1T5T - chain A; structure by X-ray diffraction, 2.90 A resolution.

== Chain A ==
Protein: Sarcoplasmic/endoplasmic reticulum calcium ATPase 1 isoform SERCA1A
From: Oryctolagus cuniculus
Notes: EC 3.6.3.8
Reference sequence: P04191 (AT2A1_RABIT); residues 1-993 here = UniProt positions 1-993
Chain sequence (994 residues; each row starts with the number of its first residue):
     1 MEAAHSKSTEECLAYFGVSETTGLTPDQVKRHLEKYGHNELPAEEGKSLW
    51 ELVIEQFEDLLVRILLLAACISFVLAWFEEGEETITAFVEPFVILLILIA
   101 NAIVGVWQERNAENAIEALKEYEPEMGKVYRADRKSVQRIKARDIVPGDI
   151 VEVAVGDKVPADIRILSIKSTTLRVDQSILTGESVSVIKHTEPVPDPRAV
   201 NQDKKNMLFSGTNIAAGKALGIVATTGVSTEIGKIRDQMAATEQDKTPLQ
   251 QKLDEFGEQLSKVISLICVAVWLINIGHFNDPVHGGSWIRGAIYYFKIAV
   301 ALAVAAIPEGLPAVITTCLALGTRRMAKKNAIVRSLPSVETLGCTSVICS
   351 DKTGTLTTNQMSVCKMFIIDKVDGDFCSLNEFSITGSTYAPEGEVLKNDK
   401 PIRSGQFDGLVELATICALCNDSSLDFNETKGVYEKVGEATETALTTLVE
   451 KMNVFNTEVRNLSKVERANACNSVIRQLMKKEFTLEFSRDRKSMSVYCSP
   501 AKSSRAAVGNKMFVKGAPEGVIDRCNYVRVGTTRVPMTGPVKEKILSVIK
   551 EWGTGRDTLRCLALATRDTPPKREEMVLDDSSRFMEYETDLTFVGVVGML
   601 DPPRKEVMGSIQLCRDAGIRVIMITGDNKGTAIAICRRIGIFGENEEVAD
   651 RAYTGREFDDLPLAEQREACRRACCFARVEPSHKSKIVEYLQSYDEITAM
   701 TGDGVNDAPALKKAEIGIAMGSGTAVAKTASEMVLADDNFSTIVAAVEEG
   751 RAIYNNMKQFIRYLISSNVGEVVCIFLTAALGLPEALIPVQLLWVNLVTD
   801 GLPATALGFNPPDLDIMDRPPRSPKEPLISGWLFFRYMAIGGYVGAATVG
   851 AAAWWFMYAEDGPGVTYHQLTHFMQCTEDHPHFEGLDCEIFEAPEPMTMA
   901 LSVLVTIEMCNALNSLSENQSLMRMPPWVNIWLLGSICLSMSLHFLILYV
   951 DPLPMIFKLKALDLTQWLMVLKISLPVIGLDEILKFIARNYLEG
Metal / ion sites: Ca2+ site 1: Val304, Ala305, Ile307, Glu309, Asn796, Asp800; tetrafluoroaluminate ion: Asp351, Lys684 (together with ADP, Mg2+); Mg2+: Asp351, Thr353, Asp703 (together with tetrafluoroaluminate); K+: Leu711, Lys712, Ala714, Glu732; Ca2+ site 2: Asn768, Glu771, Thr799, Asp800, Glu908
Ligand contacts: ADP (adenosine-5'-diphosphate): Asp351, Thr353, Glu442, Phe487, Arg489, Lys492, Ser493, Met494, Lys515, Gly516, Ala517, Arg560, Cys561, Leu562, Thr625, Gly626, Asp627, Arg678, Asn706
Swiss-Prot annotation at these positions:
  - region (Interaction with PLN): Ile788 to Gly808, Trp932 to Leu943
  - active site: Asp351 (4-aspartylphosphate intermediate)
  - binding site (Ca(2+)): Val304, Ala305, Ile307, Glu309, Asn768, Glu771, Asn796, Thr799, Asp800, Glu908
  - binding site (Mg(2+)): Asp351, Thr353, Asp703
  - binding site (ATP): Thr353, Glu442, Arg489, Lys515, Arg560, Thr625, Gly626, Asp627, Arg678, Lys684, Asn706
  - modified residue: Thr441 (Phosphothreonine), Thr569 (Phosphothreonine), Ser581 (Phosphoserine)
  - mutagenesis: Glu309 (E309A: Interferes with conformation changes that are essential for ATP-dependent Ca(2+) transport; E309Q: No loss of calcium binding ...), Pro789 (P789L: Almost complete loss of Ca(2+) transport activity because of reduced Ca(2+) affinity), Cys876 (C876A: Loss of ATP-dependent Ca(2+)transport), Cys888 (C888A: Loss of ATP-dependent Ca(2+)transport)

== In short ==
Ligands of chain A: ADP. Val304, Ala305, Ile307, Glu309, Asn796 and Asp800 coordinate Ca2+ site 1. The
tetrafluoroaluminate ion site is built by Asp351 and Lys684. Curated annotation (UniProt) lists active-site
residue Asp351, 10 Ca2+-binding residues, 3 Mg2+-binding residues and 11 ATP-binding residues.
Chain A is Sarcoplasmic/endoplasmic reticulum calcium ATPase 1 isoform SERCA1A (Oryctolagus cuniculus); the
structure, Structure of the (SR)Ca2+-ATPase Ca2-E1-ADP:AlF4- form, was determined by X-ray diffraction,
deposited together with 1T5S.
